Entry 8T7N (X-ray diffraction, 2.26 A resolution); this record covers chains A and B.

== Chain A (and B) ==
Protein: Isocitrate dehydrogenase [NADP] cytoplasmic
From: Homo sapiens
Notes: EC 1.1.1.42; engineered mutation(s): R132H; chain B of this document is another copy of the same molecule, construct and numbering; everything in this record applies to it too
UniProtKB: O75874 (IDHC_HUMAN); residue numbers follow UniProt; this construct covers 1-414
Chain sequence (424 residues; each row starts with the number of its first residue):
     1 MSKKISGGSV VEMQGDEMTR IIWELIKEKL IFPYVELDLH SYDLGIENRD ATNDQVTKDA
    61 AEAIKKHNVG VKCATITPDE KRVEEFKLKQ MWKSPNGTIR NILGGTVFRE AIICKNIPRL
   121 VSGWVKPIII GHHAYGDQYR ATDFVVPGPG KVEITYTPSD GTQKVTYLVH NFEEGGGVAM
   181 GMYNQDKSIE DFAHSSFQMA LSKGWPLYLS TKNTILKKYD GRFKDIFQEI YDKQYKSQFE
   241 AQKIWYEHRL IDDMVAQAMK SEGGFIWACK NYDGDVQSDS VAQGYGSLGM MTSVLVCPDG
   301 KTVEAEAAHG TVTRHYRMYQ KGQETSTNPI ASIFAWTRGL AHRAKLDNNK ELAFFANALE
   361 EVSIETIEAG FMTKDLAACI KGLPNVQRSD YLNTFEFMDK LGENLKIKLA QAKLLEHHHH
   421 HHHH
Not modelled in the structure: 1-2, 135-137, 272-286, 416-424 (chain B: 1-2, 136-137, 272-287, 414-424)
Sequence notes: variant H132 (Arg in O75874); expression tag (415-424)
Ligand contacts:
  - NADP (NAP; NADP nicotinamide-adenine-dinucleotide phosphate): K72, A74, T75, I76, T77, R82, N96, L288, G289, E306, A307, H309, G310, T311, V312, T313, R314, H315, T327, N328, D375
  - ZT3 (N-(4-tert-butylphenyl)-7,8-dimethyl-5,11-dihydro-6H-pyrido[2,3-b][1,5]benzodiazepine-6-carboxamide): R109, E110, A111, I113, R119, L120, W124, K126, P127, I128, I130, V255, M259, W267, M291
UniProt features mapped onto this chain:
  - binding site (NADP(+)): T75 to T77, R82, K260, G310 to H315, N328
  - binding site (substrate): T77, S94 to R100, R109, K212
  - binding site (Mn(2+)): D252, D275, D279
  - site (Critical for catalysis): Y139, K212
  - modified residue: S2 (N-acetylserine), Y42 (Phosphotyrosine), K81 (N6-acetyllysine), K126 (N6-succinyllysine), K224 (N6-acetyllysine), K233 (N6-acetyllysine), K243 (N6-acetyllysine), K321 (N6-acetyllysine), S389 (Phosphoserine), K400 (N6-succinyllysine)
  - natural variant: H132 (R132H: In a glioma sample; this construct carries the variant)
From the paper describing this entry:
  - binding site for ZT3: R109, I113, L120, W124, I128, I130, V255, M259, W267, M291

== Interface between chain A and chain B ==
Residue-residue contacts - 120 pairs, chain A then chain B:
  L120(A) with L120(B), hydrophobic
  Q138(A) with I215(B)
  Y139(A) with I215(B), hydrophobic
  T142(A) with Y167(B); L168(B), hydrogen bond (side chain-backbone); V169(B)
  D143(A) with L216(B); K217(B); K218(B), hydrogen bond (side chain-backbone); Y219(B), hydrogen bond (side chain-backbone)
  F144(A) with I154(B), hydrophobic; Y156(B), hydrophobic; Y167(B); K218(B)
  V145(A) with K218(B); R222(B)
  V146(A) with Y156(B), hydrophobic; R222(B), hydrogen bond (backbone-side chain)
  P147(A) with Y156(B)
  G148(A) with Y156(B), hydrogen bond (backbone-side chain)
  P149(A) with Y156(B), hydrogen bond (backbone-side chain); P158(B); S159(B), hydrogen bond (backbone-backbone)
  G150(A) with T157(B); P158(B); S159(B)
  K151(A) with T155(B); Y156(B); T157(B), hydrogen bond (backbone-backbone)
  V152(A) with I154(B), hydrophobic; T155(B); Y156(B), hydrophobic
  E153(A) with E153(B); I154(B); T155(B), hydrogen bond (backbone-backbone)
  I154(A) with F144(B), hydrophobic; V152(B), hydrophobic; E153(B); M180(B); G181(B)
  T155(A) with K151(B); V152(B); E153(B), hydrogen bond (backbone-backbone)
  Y156(A) with V146(B), hydrophobic; P147(B); G148(B), hydrogen bond (side chain-backbone); P149(B), hydrogen bond (side chain-backbone); G150(B); K151(B); V152(B), hydrophobic
  T157(A) with G150(B); K151(B), hydrogen bond (backbone-backbone)
  P158(A) with P149(B)
  S159(A) with P149(B), hydrogen bond (backbone-backbone); G150(B), hydrogen bond (side chain-backbone)
  Y167(A) with T142(B); F144(B)
  L168(A) with T142(B), hydrogen bond (backbone-side chain)
  V169(A) with T142(B); G181(B); M182(B); Y183(B)
  H170(A) with Y183(B); Q185(B)
  F172(A) with Q185(B)
  E174(A) with Q185(B), hydrogen bond (backbone-side chain)
  G176(A) with Q185(B); D186(B), hydrogen bond (backbone-backbone)
  G177(A) with N184(B); D186(B); R222(B), hydrogen bond (backbone-side chain)
  V178(A) with Y183(B); N184(B), hydrogen bond (backbone-backbone); K218(B); Y219(B), hydrophobic; R222(B)
  A179(A) with M182(B); Y219(B)
  M180(A) with I154(B); M180(B); G181(B); M182(B), hydrogen bond (backbone-backbone); L216(B), hydrophobic; Y219(B), hydrophobic
  G181(A) with V169(B); M180(B)
  M182(A) with V169(B); A179(B); M180(B), hydrogen bond (backbone-backbone)
  Y183(A) with V169(B); H170(B), hydrogen bond; F172(B), hydrophobic; V178(B); A179(B), hydrophobic
  N184(A) with F172(B); G177(B); V178(B), hydrogen bond (backbone-backbone)
  Q185(A) with H170(B), hydrogen bond; F172(B); E173(B); G176(B)
  D186(A) with G176(B), hydrogen bond (backbone-backbone); G177(B)
  K212(A) with Q138(B)
  I215(A) with Q138(B); Y139(B), hydrophobic
  L216(A) with Q138(B); D143(B)
  K217(A) with D143(B), hydrogen bond (backbone-side chain)
  K218(A) with D143(B), hydrogen bond (backbone-side chain); F144(B); V178(B)
  Y219(A) with D143(B), hydrogen bond (backbone-side chain); V178(B), hydrophobic; A179(B); M180(B), hydrophobic
  R222(A) with V145(B); V146(B); G177(B); V178(B)
Also at the interface, not in a pair above, chain A (48 interface residues in all): A141, K164, I189
Also at the interface, not in a pair above, chain B (46 interface residues in all): A141, E174

== In short ==
The interface between chain A and chain B involves 48 residues on one side and 46 on the other; the contacts
include 29 hydrogen bonds. Polar contacts include T142(A)-L168(B), D143(A)-K218(B) and D143(A)-Y219(B). Bound
to chain A: NADP and compound ZT3. The paper reports a binding site for ZT3 at R109(A), I113(A) and L120(A)
among others.
Chain A and chain B are both Isocitrate dehydrogenase [NADP] cytoplasmic (Homo sapiens); the structure,
Crystal structure of the R132H mutant of IDH1 bound to compound 1, was determined by X-ray diffraction
together with 9B81, 8T7D and 8T7O from the same study.
